PDB entry 6EDL | X-ray diffraction, 2.80 A resolution | chain A

[Chain A]
Protein: ALK tyrosine kinase receptor
Organism: Homo sapiens
Notes: EC 2.7.10.1
UniProt: Q9UM73 (ALK_HUMAN); residues 1090-1406 here = UniProt positions 1090-1406
Amino-acid sequence (322 residues; row label = number of the first residue in the row):
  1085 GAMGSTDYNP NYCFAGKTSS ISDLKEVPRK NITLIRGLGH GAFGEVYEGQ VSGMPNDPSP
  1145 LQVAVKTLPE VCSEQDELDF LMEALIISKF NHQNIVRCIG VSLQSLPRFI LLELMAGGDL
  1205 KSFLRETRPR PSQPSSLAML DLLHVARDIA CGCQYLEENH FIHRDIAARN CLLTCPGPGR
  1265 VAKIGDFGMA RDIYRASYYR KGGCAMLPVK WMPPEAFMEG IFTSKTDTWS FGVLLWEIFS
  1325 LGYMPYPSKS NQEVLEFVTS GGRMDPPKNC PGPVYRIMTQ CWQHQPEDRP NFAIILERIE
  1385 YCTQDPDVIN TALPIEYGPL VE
Unresolved in the structure: 1085-1092, 1125-1127, 1137-1142, 1272-1287, 1400-1406
Differences from the reference sequence: expression tag (1085-1089)
Small-molecule neighbours: J4M (N-[(1S)-1-(2,4-difluorophenyl)ethyl]-3-(5-methyl-1H-pyrazol-3-yl)imidazo[1,2-b]pyridazin-6-amine): L1122, G1123, H1124, V1130, A1148, L1196, E1197, L1198, M1199, G1202, D1203, R1253, N1254, C1255, L1256, G1269, D1270
UniProt features mapped onto this chain:
  - active site: D1249 (Proton acceptor)
  - binding site (ATP): H1124, K1150, E1197 to M1199, D1270
  - modified residue (Phosphotyrosine): Y1092, Y1096, Y1131, Y1278

[In short]
Ligands of chain A: compound J4M. From UniProt: active-site residue D1249 and 6 ATP-binding residues.
Chain A is ALK tyrosine kinase receptor (Homo sapiens); the structure, hALK in complex with compound 1
(S)-N-(1-(2,4-difluorophenyl)ethyl)-3-(3-methyl-1H-pyrazol-5-yl)imidazo[1,2-b]pyridazin-6-amine, was
determined by X-ray diffraction (same publication as 6E0R and 6EBW).
